3EAR - chains A and B; structure by X-ray diffraction, 2.30 A resolution.

== Chain A (and B) ==
Name: Hera
From: Thermus thermophilus
Notes: fragment: internal fragment to 426); chain B of this document is another copy of the same molecule, construct and numbering; everything in this record applies to it too
UniProtKB: Q72GF3 (Q72GF3_THET2); residues 208-419 here correspond to UniProt positions 215-426 (UniProt number = residue number + 7)
Sequence (212 residues; numbered 208 to 419; the number before each row is that of its first residue):
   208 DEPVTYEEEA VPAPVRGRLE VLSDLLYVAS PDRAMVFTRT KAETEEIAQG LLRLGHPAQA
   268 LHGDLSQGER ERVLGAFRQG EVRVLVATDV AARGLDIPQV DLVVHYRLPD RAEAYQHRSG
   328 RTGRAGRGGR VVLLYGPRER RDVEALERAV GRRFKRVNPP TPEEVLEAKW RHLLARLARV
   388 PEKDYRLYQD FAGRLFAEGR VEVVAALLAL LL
Unresolved in the structure: 208-210, 332-334 (chain B: 208-369)

== Chain A / chain B interface ==
Contacting residue pairs - 56 pairs, chain A then chain B:
  Leu-373(A) / Tyr-395(B)  hydrophobic
  Leu-373(A) / Phe-398(B)  hydrophobic
  Glu-374(A) / Phe-398(B)
  Glu-374(A) / Arg-401(B)  salt bridge
  Trp-377(A) / Phe-398(B)  hydrophobic
  Trp-377(A) / Arg-401(B)
  Trp-377(A) / Leu-402(B)  hydrophobic
  Leu-384(A) / Val-410(B)  hydrophobic
  Tyr-392(A) / Glu-409(B)
  Tyr-392(A) / Ala-412(B)
  Tyr-392(A) / Ala-413(B)  hydrophobic
  Tyr-395(A) / Ala-412(B)
  Tyr-395(A) / Leu-415(B)  hydrophobic
  Tyr-395(A) / Ala-416(B)  hydrophobic
  Tyr-395(A) / Leu-419(B)  hydrophobic
  Gln-396(A) / Val-408(B)
  Gln-396(A) / Ala-412(B)
  Phe-398(A) / Glu-374(B)
  Phe-398(A) / Trp-377(B)  hydrophobic
  Ala-399(A) / Val-408(B)
  Ala-399(A) / Ala-412(B)
  Gly-400(A) / Val-408(B)
  Arg-401(A) / Glu-374(B)  salt bridge
  Leu-402(A) / Phe-403(B)
  Phe-403(A) / Leu-402(B)
  Phe-403(A) / Phe-403(B)
  Phe-403(A) / Gly-406(B)
  Phe-403(A) / Arg-407(B)
  Phe-403(A) / Val-408(B)
  Phe-403(A) / Val-411(B)  hydrophobic
  Arg-407(A) / Phe-403(B)
  Val-408(A) / Ala-399(B)
  Val-408(A) / Phe-403(B)
  Glu-409(A) / Tyr-392(B)
  Val-410(A) / Leu-384(B)
  Val-411(A) / Ala-399(B)  hydrophobic
  Val-411(A) / Leu-402(B)  hydrophobic
  Val-411(A) / Phe-403(B)  hydrophobic
  Ala-412(A) / Tyr-392(B)
  Ala-412(A) / Tyr-395(B)
  Ala-412(A) / Gln-396(B)
  Ala-412(A) / Ala-399(B)
  Ala-413(A) / Leu-384(B)  hydrophobic
  Ala-413(A) / Tyr-392(B)
  Leu-414(A) / Leu-414(B)  hydrophobic
  Leu-414(A) / Leu-418(B)  hydrophobic
  Leu-415(A) / Tyr-395(B)
  Leu-415(A) / Phe-398(B)  hydrophobic
  Leu-415(A) / Ala-399(B)
  Ala-416(A) / Tyr-392(B)  hydrophobic
  Ala-416(A) / Tyr-395(B)  hydrophobic
  Leu-417(A) / Leu-384(B)  hydrophobic
  Leu-418(A) / Leu-414(B)  hydrophobic
  Leu-418(A) / Leu-417(B)  hydrophobic
  Leu-418(A) / Leu-418(B)  hydrophobic
  Leu-419(A) / Tyr-395(B)  hydrophobic
Other interface residues (no listed pair), chain A (31 interface residues in all): Leu-381, Val-387, Asp-391, Leu-394, Gly-406
Other interface residues (no listed pair), chain B (29 interface residues in all): Leu-373, Leu-380, Val-387, Leu-394

== Overview ==
Chain A and chain B form an interface of 31 and 29 residues respectively, with 2 salt bridges. Its one
salt-bridged contact is Glu-374(A)/Arg-401(B).
Both chains are Hera (Thermus thermophilus). Entry 3EAR (Novel dimerization motif in the DEAD box RNA helicase
Hera: form 1, partial dimer) was determined by X-ray diffraction together with 3EAQ and 3EAS from the same
study.
